8E5T - chains f and 1 of the 28 polymer chains in the assembly; structure by electron microscopy, 4.00 A resolution.

Chain f:
Name: 60S ribosomal protein L33-A
From: Saccharomyces cerevisiae BY4741
Reference sequence: P05744 (RL33A_YEAST); residue numbers follow UniProt; this construct covers 1-107
Sequence (107 residues; numbered 1 to 107; the number before each row is that of its first residue):
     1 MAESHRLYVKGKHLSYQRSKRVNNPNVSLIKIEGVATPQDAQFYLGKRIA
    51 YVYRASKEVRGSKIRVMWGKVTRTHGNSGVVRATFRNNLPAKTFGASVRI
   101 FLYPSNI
Disordered / not traced: 1-3, 19-23, 53-63
Swiss-Prot annotation at these positions:
  - modified residue: Ala2 (N-acetylalanine)
  - cross-link: Lys47 (Glycyl lysine isopeptide (Lys-Gly) (interchain with G-Cter in ubiquitin))

Chain 1:
Molecule: 25S ribosomal RNA
From: Saccharomyces cerevisiae BY4741
Sequence (3396 nucleotides; row label = number of the first residue in the row):
     1 GUUUGACCUCAAAUCAGGUAGGAGUACCCGCUGAACUUAAGCAUAUCAAU
    51 AAGCGGAGGAAAAGAAACCAACCGGGAUUGCCUUAGUAACGGCGAGUGAA
   101 GCGGCAAAAGCUCAAAUUUGAAAUCUGGUACCUUCGGUGCCCGAGUUGUA
   151 AUUUGGAGAGGGCAACUUUGGGGCCGUUCCUUGUCUAUGUUCCUUGGAAC
   201 AGGACGUCAUAGAGGGUGAGAAUCCCGUGUGGCGAGGAGUGCGGUUCUUU
   251 GUAAAGUGCCUUCGAAGAGUCGAGUUGUUUGGGAAUGCAGCUCUAAGUGG
   301 GUGGUAAAUUCCAUCUAAAGCUAAAUAUUGGCGAGAGACCGAUAGCGAAC
   351 AAGUACAGUGAUGGAAAGAUGAAAAGAACUUUGAAAAGAGAGUGAAAAAG
   401 UACGUGAAAUUGUUGAAAGGGAAGGGCAUUUGAUCAGACAUGGUGUUUUG
   451 UGCCCUCUGCUCCUUGUGGGUAGGGGAAUCUCGCAUUUCACUGGGCCAGC
   501 AUCAGUUUUGGUGGCAGGAUAAAUCCAUAGGAAUGUAGCUUGCCUCGGUA
   551 AGUAUUAUAGCCUGUGGGAAUACUGCCAGCUGGGACUGAGGACUGCGACG
   601 UAAGUCAAGGAUGCUGGCAUAAUGGUUAUAUGCCGCCCGUCUUGAAACAC
   651 GGACCAAGGAGUCUAACGUCUAUGCGAGUGUUUGGGUGUAAAACCCAUAC
   701 GCGUAAUGAAAGUGAACGUAGGUUGGGGCCUCGCAAGAGGUGCACAAUCG
   751 ACCGAUCCUGAUGUCUUCGGAUGGAUUUGAGUAAGAGCAUAGCUGUUGGG
   801 ACCCGAAAGAUGGUGAACUAUGCCUGAAUAGGGUGAAGCCAGAGGAAACU
   851 CUGGUGGAGGCUCGUAGCGGUUCUGACGUGCAAAUCGAUCGUCGAAUUUG
   901 GGUAUAGGGGCGAAAGACUAAUCGAACCAUCUAGUAGCUGGUUCCUGCCG
   951 AAGUUUCCCUCAGGAUAGCAGAAGCUCGUAUCAGUUUUAUGAGGUAAAGC
  1001 GAAUGAUUAGAGGUUCCGGGGUCGAAAUGACCUUGACCUAUUCUCAAACU
  1051 UUAAAUAUGUAAGAAGUCCUUGUUACUUAAUUGAACGUGGACAUUUGAAU
  1101 GAAGAGCUUUUAGUGGGCCAUUUUUGGUAAGCAGAACUGGCGAUGCGGGA
  1151 UGAACCGAACGUAGAGUUAAGGUGCCGGAAUACACGCUCAUCAGACACCA
  1201 CAAAAGGUGUUAGUUCAUCUAGACAGCCGGACGGUGGCCAUGGAAGUCGG
  1251 AAUCCGCUAAGGAGUGUGUAACAACUCACCGGCCGAAUGAACUAGCCCUG
  1301 AAAAUGGAUGGCGCUCAAGCGUGUUACCUAUACUCUACCGUCAGGGUUGA
  1351 UAUGAUGCCCUGACGAGUAGGCAGGCGUGGAGGUCAGUGACGAAGCCUAG
  1401 ACCGUAAGGUCGGGUCGAACGGCCUCUAGUGCAGAUCUUGGUGGUAGUAG
  1451 CAAAUAUUCAAAUGAGAACUUUGAAGACUGAAGUGGGGAAAGGUUCCACG
  1501 UCAACAGCAGUUGGACGUGGGUUAGUCGAUCCUAAGAGAUGGGGAAGCUC
  1551 CGUUUCAAAGGCCUGAUUUUAUGCAGGCCACCAUCGAAAGGGAAUCCGGU
  1601 UAAGAUUCCGGAACCUGGAUAUGGAUUCUUCACGGUAACGUAACUGAAUG
  1651 UGGAGACGUCGGCGCGAGCCCUGGGAGGAGUUAUCUUUUCUUCUUAACAG
  1701 CUUAUCACCCCGGAAUUGGUUUAUCCGGAGAUGGGGUCUUAUGGCUGGAA
  1751 GAGGCCAGCACCUUUGCUGGCUCCGGUGCGCUUGUGACGGCCCGUGAAAA
  1801 UCCACAGGAAGGAAUAGUUUUCAUGCCAGGUCGUACUGAUAACCGCAGCA
  1851 GGUCUCCAAGGUGAACAGCCUCUAGUUGAUAGAAUAAUGUAGAUAAGGGA
  1901 AGUCGGCAAAAUAGAUCCGUAACUUCGGGAUAAGGAUUGGCUCUAAGGGU
  1951 CGGGUAGUGAGGGCCUUGGUCAGACGCAGCGGGCGUGCUUGUGGACUGCU
  2001 UGGUGGGGCUUGCUCUGCUAGGCGGACUACUUGCGUGCCUUGUUGUAGAC
  2051 GGCCUUGGUAGGUCUCUUGUAGACCGUCGCUUGCUACAAUUAACGAUCAA
  2101 CUUAGAACUGGUACGGACAAGGGGAAUCUGACUGUCUAAUUAAAACAUAG
  2151 CAUUGCGAUGGUCAGAAAGUGAUGUUGACGCAAUGUGAUUUCUGCCCAGU
  2201 GCUCUGAAUGUCAAAGUGAAGAAAUUCAACCAAGCGCGGGUAAACGGCGG
  2251 GAGUAACUAUGACUCUCUUAAGGUAGCCAAAUGCCUCGUCAUCUAAUUAG
  2301 UGACGCGCAUGAAUGGAUUAACGAGAUUCCCACUGUCCCUAUCUACUAUC
  2351 UAGCGAAACCACAGCCAAGGGAACGGGCUUGGCAGAAUCAGCGGGGAAAG
  2401 AAGACCCUGUUGAGCUUGACUCUAGUUUGACAUUGUGAAGAGACAUAGAG
  2451 GGUGUAGAAUAAGUGGGAGCUUCGGCGCCAGUGAAAUACCACUACCUUUA
  2501 UAGUUUCUUUACUUAUUCAAUGAAGCGGAGCUGGAAUUCAUUUUCCACGU
  2551 UCUAGCAUUCAAGGUCCCAUUCGGGGCUGAUCCGGGUUGAAGACAUUGUC
  2601 AGGUGGGGAGUUUGGCUGGGGCGGCACAUCUGUUAAACGAUAACGCAGAU
  2651 GUCCUAAGGGGGGCUCAUGGAGAACAGAAAUCUCCAGUAGAACAAAAGGG
  2701 UAAAAGCCCCCUUGAUUUUGAUUUUCAGUGUGAAUACAAACCAUGAAAGU
  2751 GUGGCCUAUCGAUCCUUUAGUCCCUCGGAAUUUGAGGCUAGAGGUGCCAG
  2801 AAAAGUUACCACAGGGAUAACUGGCUUGUGGCAGUCAAGCGUUCAUAGCG
  2851 ACAUUGCUUUUUGAUUCUUCGAUGUCGGCUCUUCCUAUCAUACCGAAGCA
  2901 GAAUUCGGUAAGCGUUGGAUUGUUCACCCACUAAUAGGGAACGUGAGCUG
  2951 GGUUUAGACCGUCGUGAGACAGGUUAGUUUUACCCUACUGAUGAAUGUUA
  3001 CCGCAAUAGUAAUUGAACUUAGUACGAGAGGAACAGUUCAUUCGGAUAAU
  3051 UGGUUUUUGCGGCUGUCUGAUCAGGCAUUGCCGCGAAGCUACCAUCCGCU
  3101 GGAUUAUGGCUGAACGCCUCUAAGUCAGAAUCCAUGCUAGAACGCGGUGA
  3151 UUUCUUUGCUCCACACAAUAUAGAUGGAUACGAAUAAGGCGUCCUUGUGG
  3201 CGUCGCUGAACCAUAGCAGGCUAGCAACGGUGCACUUGGCGGAAAGGCCU
  3251 UGGGUGCUUGCUGGCGAAUUGCAAUGUCAUUUUGCGUGGGGAUAAAUCAU
  3301 UUGUAUACGACUUAGAUGUACAACGGGGUAUUGUAAGCAGUAGAGUAGCC
  3351 UUGUUGUUACGAUCUGCUGAGAUUAAGCCUUUGUUGUCUGAUUUGU
Disordered / not traced: 36-50, 132-135, 169-250, 281-285, 338-377, 394-406, 447-488, 706-720, 755-777, 802-940, 953-1160, 1196-1309, 1444-3396
Ion coordination: Mg2+ site 1 near G583 (its only coordinating residue here); Mg2+ site 2 near G1367 (its only coordinating residue here)

Interface between chain f and chain 1:
Residue-residue contacts - 36 pairs, chain f then chain 1:
  Ser15(f) - G1178(1)  hydrogen bond to the phosphate
  Tyr16(f) - G1178(1)  sugar contact
  Gln17(f) - U1329(1)  phosphate contact
  Arg18(f) - G1177(1)  salt bridge to the phosphate
  Arg18(f) - G1178(1)  sugar contact
  Leu29(f) - G1178(1)  sugar contact
  Gln42(f) - U509(1)  sugar contact
  Leu45(f) - G584(1)  sugar contact
  Gly46(f) - A585(1)  phosphate contact
  Arg48(f) - G499(1)  salt bridge to the phosphate
  Arg65(f) - U623(1)  salt bridge to the phosphate
  Arg65(f) - G624(1)  salt bridge to the phosphate
  Lys70(f) - A585(1)  salt bridge to the phosphate
  Lys70(f) - C586(1)  salt bridge to the phosphate
  Thr72(f) - G584(1)  hydrogen bond to the sugar
  Thr72(f) - A585(1)  sugar contact
  Arg73(f) - G1166(1)  salt bridge to the phosphate
  Arg73(f) - U1167(1)  salt bridge to the phosphate
  Arg73(f) - C1328(1)  salt bridge to the phosphate
  His75(f) - G1178(1)  hydrogen bond to the sugar
  His75(f) - A1179(1)  sugar contact
  His75(f) - C1328(1)  sugar contact
  Gly76(f) - A1180(1)  phosphate contact
  Gly76(f) - C1327(1)  hydrogen bond to the phosphate
  Gly76(f) - C1328(1)  phosphate contact
  Asn77(f) - A1180(1)  hydrogen bond to the phosphate
  Asn77(f) - A1326(1)  hydrogen bond to the sugar
  Asn77(f) - C1327(1)  hydrogen bond to the sugar
  Ser78(f) - A1180(1)  hydrogen bond to the phosphate
  Arg82(f) - C1328(1)  phosphate contact
  Arg82(f) - U1329(1)  salt bridge to the phosphate
  Arg86(f) - A498(1)  salt bridge to the phosphate
  Arg86(f) - G499(1)  salt bridge to the phosphate
  Pro104(f) - C500(1)  phosphate contact
  Asn106(f) - G583(1)  hydrogen bond to the phosphate
  Asn106(f) - G584(1)  hydrogen bond to the phosphate
Also at the interface, not in a pair above, chain f (29 interface residues in all): Leu14, Asn24, Asn26, Val27, Val71, Thr74, Thr84, Lys92
Also at the interface, not in a pair above, chain 1 (24 interface residues in all): U429, G1164, A1165, A1330

Overview:
Chain f and chain 1 form an interface of 29 and 24 residues respectively, with 10 hydrogen bonds and 12 salt
bridges. Among the polar pairs are Thr72(f)-G584(1), His75(f)-G1178(1) and Asn77(f)-A1326(1).
Here chain f is 60S ribosomal protein L33-A and chain 1 is 25S ribosomal RNA, both from Saccharomyces
cerevisiae BY4741. Entry 8E5T (Yeast co-transcriptional Noc1-Noc2 RNP assembly checkpoint intermediate) was
determined by electron microscopy.
